Entry 5LQX (electron microscopy, 7.90 A resolution (low resolution: residue-level contacts below are approximate; hydrogen-bond / salt-bridge calls are withheld)); this record covers chains V and X of the 30 polymer chains in the assembly.

[Chain V]
Name: ATP synthase subunit b
From: Ogataea angusta
Sequence (204 residues; numbered 1 to 204; the number before each row is that of its first residue):
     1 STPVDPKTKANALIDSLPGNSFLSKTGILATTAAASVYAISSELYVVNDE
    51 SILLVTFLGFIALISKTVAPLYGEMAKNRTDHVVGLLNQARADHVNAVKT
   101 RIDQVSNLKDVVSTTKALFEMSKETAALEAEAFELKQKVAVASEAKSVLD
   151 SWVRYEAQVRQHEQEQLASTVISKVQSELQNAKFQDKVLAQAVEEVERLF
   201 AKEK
Not modelled in the structure: 1-48, 203-204

[Chain X]
Name: ATP synthase subunit h
From: Ogataea angusta
Sequence (21 residues; each row starts with the number of its first residue; X marks 21 residues of unknown identity (built as UNK)):
  1001 XXXXXXXXXXXXXXXXXXXXX

[How chain V and chain X interact]
Interface residues of chain V (facing chain X), 6 residues: Leu-167, Val-171, Asp-186, Leu-189, Ala-190, Val-193

[In short]
No residue of chain V is in contact with chain X.
Here chain V is ATP synthase subunit b and chain X is ATP synthase subunit h, both from Ogataea angusta. Entry
5LQX (Structure of F-ATPase from Pichia angusta, state3) was determined by electron microscopy (same
publication as 5LQY and 5LQZ).
